PDB entry 4DR6 | X-ray diffraction, 3.30 A resolution | chains A and J of the 25 polymer chains in the assembly

== Chain A ==
Molecule: 16S rRNA
Organism: Thermus thermophilus
Sequence (1522 nucleotides; each row starts with the number of its first residue; note: 42 numbers in that range are skipped by the numbering (no residue carries them; nothing is unmodelled there); a row labelled like 190A-190L holds insertion residues (190A, then the next letters in order); numbering starts at 0):
     0 UUUGUUGGAG AGUUUGAUCC UGGCUCAGGG UGAACGCUGG CGGCGUGCCU AAGACAUGCA
    60 AGUCGUGCGG G
    73 CCGCGGGGUU UU
    88 ACUCCG
    95 UGGUC
   101 AGCGGCGGAC GGGUGAGUAA CGCGUGGGU
  129A G
   130 ACCUACCCGG AAGAGGGGGA CAACCCGGGG AAACUCGGGC UAAUCCCCCA UGUGGACCCG
   190 C
190A-190L CCCUUGGGGUGU
   191 GUCCAAAGGG CUUU
   216 GCCCGCUUCC GGAUGGGCCC GCGUCCCAUC AGCUAGUUGG UGGGGUAAUG GCCCACCAAG
   276 GCGACGACGG GUAGCCGGUC UGAGAGGAUG GCCGGCCACA GGGGCACUGA GACACGGGCC
   336 CCACUCCUAC GGGAGGCAGC AGUUAGGAAU CUUCCGCAAU GGGCGCAAGC CUGACGGAGC
   396 GACGCCGCUU GGAGGAAGAA GCCCUUCGGG GUGUAAACUC CUGAA
   442 CCCGGGACGA AACCCCCGAC GA
   474 GGGGACUGAC GGUACCGGG
   494 GUAAUAGCGC CGGCCAACUC CGUGCCAGCA GCCGCGGUAA UACGGAGGGC GCGAGCGUUA
   554 CCCGGAUUCA CUGGGCGUAA AGGGCGUGUA GGCGGCCUGG GGCGUCCCAU GUGAAAGACC
   614 ACGGCUCAAC CGUGGGGGAG CGUGGGAUAC GCUCAGGCUA GACGGUGGGA GAGGGUGGUG
   674 GAAUUCCCGG AGUAGCGGUG AAAUGCGCAG AUACCGGGAG GAACGCCGAU GGCGAAGGCA
   734 GCCACCUGGU CCACCCGUGA CGCUGAGGCG CGAAAGCGUG GGGAGCAAAC CGGAUUAGAU
   794 ACCCGGGUAG UCCACGCCCU AAACGAUGCG CGCUAGGUCU CUGGGUCU
   848 CCUGGGGGCC GAAGCUAACG CGUUAAGCGC GCCGCCUGGG GAGUACGGCC GCAAGGCUGA
   908 AACUCAAAGG AAUUGACGGG GGCCCGCACA AGCGGUGGAG CAUGUGGUUU AAUUCGAAGX
   968 AACGCGAAGA ACCUUACCAG GCCUUGACAU GCUAGG
 1003A G
  1004 AACCCGGGUG AAAGCCUGGG GUGCCCC
1030A-1030D GCGA
  1031 GGGGAGCCCU AGCACAGGUG CUGCAUGGCC GUCGUCAGCU CGUGCCGUGA GGUGUUGGGU
  1091 UAAGUCCCGC AACGAGCGCA ACCCCCGCCG UUAGUUGCCA GCGGUUCGGC CGGGCACUCU
  1151 AACGGGACUG CCCGCGAAA
  1171 GCGGGAGGAA GGAGGGGACG ACGUCUGGUC AGCAUGGCCC UUACGGCCUG GGCGACACAC
  1231 GUGCUACAAU GCCCACUACA AAGCGAUGCC ACCCGGCAAC GGGGAGCUAA UCGCAAAAAG
  1291 GUGGGCCCAG UUCGGAUUGG GGUCUGCAAC CCGACCCCAU GAAGCCGGAA UCGCUAGUAA
  1351 UCGCGGAUCA G
 1361A C
  1362 CAUGCCGCGG UGAAUACGUU CCCGGGCCUU GUACACACXG CCXGUXACGC CAUGGGAGCG
  1422 GGCUCUACCC GAAGUCGCCG GG
  1446 AGCCUACGGG
  1459 CAGGCGCCGA GGGUAGGGCC CGUGACUGGG GCGAAGUCGU AACAAGGUAG CUGUACCGGA
  1519 AGGUGCGGCU GGAUCCACUC CUUUCU
Not modelled in the structure: 0-4, 1542-1544
Differences from the reference sequence: conflict C1534 (A2157 in M26923.1), A1535 (C2158 in M26923.1)
Modified / non-standard residues: PSU (pseudouridine-5'-monophosphate) at position 516, 7MG (7N-methyl-8-hydroguanosine-5'-monophosphate) at position 527, M2G (N2-dimethylguanosine-5'-monophosphate) at position 966, 5MC (5-methylcytidine-5'-monophosphate) at position 967, 2MG (2N-methylguanosine-5'-monophosphate) at position 1207, 5MC (5-methylcytidine-5'-monophosphate) at position 1400, 4OC (4n,o2'-methylcytidine-5'-monophosphate) at position 1402, 5MC (5-methylcytidine-5'-monophosphate) at position 1404, 5MC (5-methylcytidine-5'-monophosphate) at position 1407, UR3 (3-methyluridine-5'-monophoshate) at position 1498, MA6 (6N-dimethyladenosine-5'-monophoshate) at position 1518, MA6 (6N-dimethyladenosine-5'-monophoshate) at position 1519, PSU (pseudouridine-5'-monophosphate) at position 1540, PSU (pseudouridine-5'-monophosphate) at position 1541
Metal / ion sites: Mg2+ site 1 near U5 (its only coordinating residue here); Mg2+ site 2 near G21 (its only coordinating residue here); Mg2+ site 3: C48, G115; Mg2+ site 4 near A53 (its only coordinating residue here); Mg2+ site 5: C58, U387; Mg2+ site 6 near A59 (its only coordinating residue here); Mg2+ site 7 near G61 (its only coordinating residue here); Mg2+ site 8 near U65 (its only coordinating residue here); Mg2+ site 9 near G107 (its only coordinating residue here); Mg2+ site 10 near A109 (its only coordinating residue here); Mg2+ site 11 near G111 (its only coordinating residue here); Mg2+ site 12 near G113 (its only coordinating residue here); 112 more Mg2+ sites not listed
Small-molecule neighbours: streptomycin (SRY): U12, U13, U14, C526, 7MG_527, C912, A913, A914, A915, C1490, G1491
What the authors report for this chain:
  - binding site for streptomycin: U14, C526, 7MG_527, A914, C1490, G1491
  - conformationally variable residues (loop rearrangement, side-chain flip): G530, A1408, C1409, A1492, A1493, G1516 to G1520

== Chain J ==
Name: 30S ribosomal protein S10
Organism: Thermus thermophilus
UniProtKB: Q5SHN7 (RS10_THET8); residue numbers follow UniProt; this construct covers 1-105
Chain sequence (105 residues; row label = number of the first residue in the row):
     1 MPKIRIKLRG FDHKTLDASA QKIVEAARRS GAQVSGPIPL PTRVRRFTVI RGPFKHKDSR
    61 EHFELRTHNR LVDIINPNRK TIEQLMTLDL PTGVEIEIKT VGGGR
Not modelled in the structure: 1-2, 102-105

== Chain A / chain J interface ==
Pairs across the interface - 69 pairs, chain A then chain J:
  G963(A) with Phe54(J), sugar contact
  A964(A) with Phe54(J), sugar contact; Lys55(J), hydrogen bond to the sugar
  A969(A) with Lys55(J), salt bridge to the phosphate
  C972(A) with Lys55(J), sugar contact; His56(J), sugar contact; Lys57(J), salt bridge to the phosphate
  G973(A) with Pro53(J), sugar contact; Phe54(J), base contact; Lys55(J), hydrogen bond to the sugar
  A975(A) with Thr48(J), base contact; Arg60(J), base contact
  G1058(A) with Pro53(J), base contact
  C1059(A) with Arg51(J), hydrogen bond to the sugar; Pro53(J), base contact
  C1060(A) with Arg51(J), sugar contact; Gly52(J), sugar contact; His56(J), hydrogen bond to the sugar; Ser59(J), phosphate contact
  G1061(A) with His56(J), hydrogen bond to the sugar; Ser59(J), phosphate contact
  A1123(A) with Ser35(J), phosphate contact; Pro37(J), hydrogen bond to the sugar; Ile38(J), sugar contact; Pro39(J), base contact
  G1124(A) with Gln33(J), phosphate contact; Ser35(J), phosphate contact; Ile38(J), sugar contact
  U1125(A) with Arg5(J), base contact; Asp73(J), base contact
  U1150(A) with Pro39(J), hydrogen bond to the sugar; Leu40(J), hydrogen bond to the sugar; Pro41(J), sugar contact
  A1151(A) with Pro39(J), sugar contact; Leu40(J), sugar contact; Pro41(J), phosphate contact; Thr42(J), hydrogen bond to the phosphate; Arg70(J), phosphate contact
  A1152(A) with His13(J), hydrogen bond to the phosphate; Asp17(J), sugar contact; Thr42(J), phosphate contact; His68(J), salt bridge to the phosphate; Arg70(J), salt bridge to the phosphate
  C1153(A) with His13(J), salt bridge to the phosphate
  C1189(A) with Arg51(J), salt bridge to the phosphate
  G1197(A) with His56(J), base contact
  G1198(A) with Pro53(J), base contact; Phe54(J), sugar contact; His56(J), base contact
  U1199(A) with Phe54(J), sugar contact
  G1202(A) with Pro53(J), base contact
  G1253(A) with Val44(J), phosphate contact
  C1254(A) with Arg43(J), phosphate contact; Val44(J), phosphate contact; Arg45(J), phosphate contact
  G1255(A) with Arg45(J), salt bridge to the phosphate
  A1279(A) with Arg9(J), salt bridge to the phosphate; Arg43(J), hydrogen bond to the base
  A1280(A) with Lys7(J), salt bridge to the phosphate; Leu40(J), base contact; Pro41(J), sugar contact; Arg43(J), salt bridge to the phosphate
  U1281(A) with Arg5(J), base contact
  C1366(A) with Arg60(J), hydrogen bond to the sugar
  C1367(A) with Thr48(J), hydrogen bond to the sugar; Arg60(J), sugar contact; His62(J), hydrogen bond to the phosphate
  G1368(A) with Arg46(J), hydrogen bond to the sugar; His62(J), salt bridge to the phosphate
Interface residues without a listed pair, chain A (35 interface residues in all): A965, G971, A1188, U1278
Interface residues without a listed pair, chain J (34 interface residues in all): Val34, Gly36, Glu97

== In short ==
35 residues of chain A face 34 of chain J across their interface; the contacts include 15 hydrogen bonds and
11 salt bridges. Polar contacts include A1279(A)-Arg43(J), A964(A)-Lys55(J) and G973(A)-Lys55(J). The paper
reports a binding site for streptomycin at U14(A), C526(A) and 7MG_527(A) among others; conformational
variability at G530(A), A1408(A) and C1409(A) among others.
Chain A is 16S rRNA and chain J is 30S ribosomal protein S10, both from Thermus thermophilus; the structure,
Crystal structure of the Thermus thermophilus (HB8) 30S ribosomal subunit with codon, near-cognate transfer
RNA anticodon ..., was determined by X-ray diffraction, deposited together with 4DR1, 4DR2, 4DR3, 4DR4, 4DR5
and 4DR7.
